Entry 8XJ6 (electron microscopy, 3.32 A resolution); this record covers chains D and F of the 6 polymer chains in the assembly.

# Chain D (and F)
Protein: Monkeypox virus E5
Organism: Monkeypox virus
Notes: chain F of this document is another copy of the same molecule, construct and numbering; everything in this record applies to it too
UniProtKB: Q5IXS3 (Q5IXS3_MONPV); residue numbers follow UniProt; this construct covers 1-785
Sequence (785 residues; numbered 1 to 785; the number before each row is that of its first residue):
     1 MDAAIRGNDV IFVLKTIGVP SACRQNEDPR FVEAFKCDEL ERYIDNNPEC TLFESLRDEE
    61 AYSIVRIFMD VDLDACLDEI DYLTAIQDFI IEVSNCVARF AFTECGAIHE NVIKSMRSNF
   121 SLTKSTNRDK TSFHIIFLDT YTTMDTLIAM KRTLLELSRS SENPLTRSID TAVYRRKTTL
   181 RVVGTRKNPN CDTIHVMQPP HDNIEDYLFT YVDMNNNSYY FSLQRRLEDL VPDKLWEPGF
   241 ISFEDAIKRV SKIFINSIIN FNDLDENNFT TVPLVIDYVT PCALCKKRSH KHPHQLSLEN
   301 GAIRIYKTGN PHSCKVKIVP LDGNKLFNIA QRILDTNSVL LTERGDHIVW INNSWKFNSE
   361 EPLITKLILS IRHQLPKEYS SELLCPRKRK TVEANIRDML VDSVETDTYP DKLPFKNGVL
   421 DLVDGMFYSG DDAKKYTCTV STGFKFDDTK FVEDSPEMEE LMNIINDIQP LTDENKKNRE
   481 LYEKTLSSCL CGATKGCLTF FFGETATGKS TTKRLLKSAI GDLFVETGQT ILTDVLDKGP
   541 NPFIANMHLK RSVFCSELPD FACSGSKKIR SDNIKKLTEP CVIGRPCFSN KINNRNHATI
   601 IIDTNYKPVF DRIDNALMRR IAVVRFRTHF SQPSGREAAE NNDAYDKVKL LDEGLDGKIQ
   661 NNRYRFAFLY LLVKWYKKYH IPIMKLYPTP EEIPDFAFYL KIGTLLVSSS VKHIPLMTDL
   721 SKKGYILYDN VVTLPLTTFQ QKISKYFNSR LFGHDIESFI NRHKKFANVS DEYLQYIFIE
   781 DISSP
Unresolved in the structure: 227-323, 535-540, 584-591, 701-785 (chain F: 1-4, 227-235, 280-281, 536-540, 584-591, 705-785)
Small-molecule neighbours: AMP-PNP (ANP; phosphoaminophosphonic acid-adenylate ester): I464, D467, I468, E504, T505, A506, T507, G508, K509, S510, T511, K513, N605, F630, K649, L650, L651, D652, L655, D656
Reported in the primary citation:
  - Zn2+ coordination: C282, C285, C314
  - mutagenesis - R585A (less than 3%), F588A (less than 3%): decreased catalytic activity on forked DNA
  - mutagenesis - T511A: unchanged catalytic activity
  - mutagenesis - T505A (40%-60%), T507A (40%-60%), K509A, S510A, N605A, R619A/R620A, F630A, L655A (40%-60%): decreased catalytic activity

# Chain D / chain F interface
Contacting residue pairs (10):
  I80(D) - R304(F)
  I80(D) - Y306(F)  hydrophobic
  D81(D) - R304(F)  salt bridge
  L83(D) - P311(F)
  L83(D) - H312(F)
  T84(D) - R304(F)
  T84(D) - V316(F)
  Q87(D) - K315(F)
  Q87(D) - V316(F)
  R387(D) - C76(F)
Other interface residues (no listed pair), chain D (7 interface residues in all): E79
Other interface residues (no listed pair), chain F (9 interface residues in all): E299, I318

# Summary
7 residues of chain D and 9 residues of chain F are in contact; the contacts include 1 salt bridge. Its one
salt-bridged contact is D81(D)-R304(F). From the paper: T505A, T507A and K509A of chain D, among others,
reduce catalytic activity; Zn2+ coordination by C282(D), C285(D) and C314(D); 11 substitutions were tested in
all.
Both chains are Monkeypox virus E5 (Monkeypox virus). Entry 8XJ6 (The Cryo-EM structure of MPXV E5 apo
conformation) was determined by electron microscopy together with 8XIF, 8XIG, 8XJ7 and 8XJ8 from the same
study.
